PDB entry 6K04 | X-ray diffraction, 1.25 A resolution | chain A

[Chain A]
Name: Bromodomain-containing protein 2
Organism: Homo sapiens
UniProt: P25440 (BRD2_HUMAN); residues 344-455 here = UniProt positions 344-455
Sequence (112 residues; numbered 344 to 455; the number before each row is that of its first residue):
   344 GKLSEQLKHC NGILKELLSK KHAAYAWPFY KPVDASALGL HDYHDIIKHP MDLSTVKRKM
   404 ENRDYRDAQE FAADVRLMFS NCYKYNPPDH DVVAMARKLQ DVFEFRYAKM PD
Disordered / not traced: 344-346, 455
Curated features (UniProtKB/Swiss-Prot):
  - mutagenesis: V376 (V376A: Abolished binding to histone H4 acetylated at 'Lys-12' (H4K12ac)), L381 (L381A: Reduced binding to histone H4 acetylated at 'Lys-12' (H4K12ac)), L383 (L383A: Reduced binding to histone H4 acetylated at 'Lys-12' (H4K12ac)), N429 (N429A: Abolished binding to histone H4 acetylated at 'Lys-12' (H4K12ac))
Small-molecule neighbours: CQF ((6R)-N-(4-chlorophenyl)-1-methyl-8-(1-methylpyrazol-4-yl)-5,6-dihydro-4H-[1,2,4]triazolo[4,3-a][1]benzazepin-6-amine): W370, P371, F372, V376, L381, L383, Y386, C425, Y428, N429, H433, D434, V435, M438

[Summary]
Ligands of chain A: compound CQF. Curated annotation (UniProt) lists 4 mutagenesis sites.
Chain A is Bromodomain-containing protein 2 (Homo sapiens); the structure, Crystal structure of BRD2(BD2)with
ligand BY27 bound, was determined by X-ray diffraction together with 6K05 from the same study.
